9G48 - chains B and C of the 4 polymer chains in the assembly; structure by X-ray diffraction, 2.14 A resolution.

Chain B:
Name: Endoribonuclease MazF
Source organism: Staphylococcus aureus
Notes: EC 3.1.-.-
UniProt: Q7A4G9 (MAZF_STAAN); residue numbers follow UniProt; this construct covers 2-120
Chain sequence (133 residues; each row starts with the number of its first residue; numbers below 1 keep their minus sign (Met-12 is residue -12)):
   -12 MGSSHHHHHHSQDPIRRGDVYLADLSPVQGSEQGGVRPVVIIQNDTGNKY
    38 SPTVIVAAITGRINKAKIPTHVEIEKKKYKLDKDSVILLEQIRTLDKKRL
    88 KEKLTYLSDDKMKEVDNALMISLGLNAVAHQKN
Disordered / not traced: -12 to -1, 16-17, 117-120
Differences from the reference sequence: initiating methionine (-12); expression tag (-11 to 1)
Metal / ion sites: Cd2+: Glu62, Asp71

Chain C:
Name: Nanobody 6
Source organism: Lama glama
Notes: antibody fragment or engineered binder
Chain sequence (138 residues; numbered 0 to 137; the number before each row is that of its first residue; numbering starts at 0):
     0 AQVQLQESGGGLVQPGGSLRLSCAASGFTLDYYAIGWFRQAPGKEREGVS
    50 CISSSDGSTYYADSVKGRFTISRDNAKNTVYLEMNSLKPEDTAVYYCAAE
   100 APPLLYDSGSYYCQPLYQYDYWGQGTQVTVSSHHHHHH
Disordered / not traced: 0-2, 132-137
Disulfides: Cys22-Cys96, Cys50-Cys112

Chain B / chain C interface:
Residue-residue contacts (10; chain B residue first):
  Lys36(B) - Tyr59(C)
  Lys36(B) - Asp62(C)  salt bridge
  Tyr37(B) - Tyr59(C)
  Tyr37(B) - Ser107(C)
  Tyr37(B) - Ser109(C)  hydrogen bond (backbone-side chain)
  Tyr37(B) - Tyr110(C)  hydrogen bond (backbone-backbone)
  Tyr37(B) - Cys112(C)
  Tyr37(B) - Gln113(C)
  Tyr37(B) - Pro114(C)
  Pro39(B) - Ser107(C)
Other interface residues (no listed pair), chain B (4 interface residues in all): Thr33
Other interface residues (no listed pair), chain C (9 interface residues in all): Tyr105

In short:
4 residues of chain B and 9 residues of chain C are in contact; the contacts include 2 hydrogen bonds and 1
salt bridge. Polar pairs include Lys36(B)-Asp62(C), Tyr37(B)-Ser109(C) and Tyr37(B)-Tyr110(C). Glu62(B) and
Asp71(B) coordinate Cd2+.
Here chain B is Endoribonuclease MazF (Staphylococcus aureus) and chain C is Nanobody 6 (Lama glama). Entry
9G48 (Staphylococcus aureus MazF in complex with Nanobody 6) was determined by X-ray diffraction.
